Entry 8RQL (electron microscopy, 3.03 A resolution); this record covers chains B and G of the 5 polymer chains in the assembly.

[Chain B]
Name: Guanine nucleotide-binding protein G(I)/G(S)/G(T) subunit beta-1
Organism: Homo sapiens
UniProt: P62873 (GBB1_HUMAN); residues 19-357 here correspond to UniProt positions 2-340 (UniProt number = residue number - 17)
Amino-acid sequence (358 residues; numbered 0 to 357; the number before each row is that of its first residue; numbering starts at 0):
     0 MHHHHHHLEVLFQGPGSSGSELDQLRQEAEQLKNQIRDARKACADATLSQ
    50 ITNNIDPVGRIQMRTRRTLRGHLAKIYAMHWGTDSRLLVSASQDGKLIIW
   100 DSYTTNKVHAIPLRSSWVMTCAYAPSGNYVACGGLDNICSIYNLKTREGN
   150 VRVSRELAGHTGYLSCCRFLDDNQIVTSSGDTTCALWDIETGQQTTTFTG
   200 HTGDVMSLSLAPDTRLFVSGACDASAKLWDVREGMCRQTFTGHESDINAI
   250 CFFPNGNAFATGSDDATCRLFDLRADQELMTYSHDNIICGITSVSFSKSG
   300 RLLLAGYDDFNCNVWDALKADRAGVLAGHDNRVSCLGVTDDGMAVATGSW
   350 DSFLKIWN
Not modelled in the structure: 0-19
Construct notes: initiating methionine (0); expression tag (1-18)
UniProt features mapped onto this chain:
  - modified residue: S19 (N-acetylserine), H283 (Phosphohistidine)

[Chain G]
Name: Guanine nucleotide-binding protein G(I)/G(S)/G(O) subunit gamma-2
Organism: Homo sapiens
UniProt: P59768 (GBG2_HUMAN); numbering as in UniProt (aligned over 1-71)
Amino-acid sequence (71 residues; row label = number of the first residue in the row):
     1 MASNNTASIAQARKLVEQLKMEANIDRIKVSKAAADLMAYCEAHAKEDPL
    51 LTPVPASENPFREKKFFCAIL
Not modelled in the structure: 1-6, 67-71
UniProt features mapped onto this chain:
  - modified residue: A2 (N-acetylalanine), C68 (Cysteine methyl ester)
  - lipidation: C68 (S-geranylgeranyl cysteine)

[How chain B and chain G interact]
Residue-residue contacts - 83 pairs, chain B then chain G:
  L24(B) - R13(G)
  L24(B) - V16(G)
  E27(B) - V16(G)
  E27(B) - K20(G)  salt bridge
  A28(B) - V16(G)  hydrophobic
  A28(B) - L19(G)
  L31(B) - L19(G)
  L31(B) - K20(G)
  L31(B) - A23(G)  hydrophobic
  Q34(B) - A23(G)
  Q34(B) - N24(G)
  I35(B) - L19(G)
  I35(B) - A23(G)  hydrophobic
  A38(B) - R27(G)
  R39(B) - E22(G)  salt bridge
  C42(B) - R27(G)
  C42(B) - K29(G)
  C42(B) - V30(G)  hydrogen bond (backbone-backbone)
  A43(B) - V30(G)  hydrophobic
  D44(B) - K29(G)  salt bridge
  A45(B) - V30(G)
  L47(B) - A34(G)  hydrophobic
  I50(B) - S31(G)
  I50(B) - A34(G)  hydrophobic
  I50(B) - M38(G)
  T51(B) - M38(G)
  I54(B) - M38(G)  hydrophobic
  I54(B) - E42(G)
  V57(B) - L51(G)  hydrophobic
  M62(B) - L50(G)  hydrophobic
  R65(B) - N59(G)
  R65(B) - F61(G)
  R65(B) - E63(G)  salt bridge
  R66(B) - P60(G)
  R66(B) - F61(G)  hydrogen bond (side chain-backbone)
  R66(B) - R62(G)
  S101(B) - F61(G)
  Y102(B) - P60(G)
  Y102(B) - F61(G)  hydrophobic
  M234(B) - M21(G)  hydrophobic
  C235(B) - Q18(G)  hydrogen bond (backbone-side chain)
  R236(B) - E22(G)
  Q237(B) - E22(G)
  Q237(B) - I25(G)
  T238(B) - E22(G)  hydrogen bond (backbone-side chain)
  F252(B) - Y40(G)  hydrophobic
  F252(B) - C41(G)  hydrophobic
  P253(B) - Y40(G)  hydrogen bond (backbone-side chain)
  N254(B) - Y40(G)
  L269(B) - L37(G)  hydrophobic
  D271(B) - A33(G)
  D271(B) - L37(G)
  R273(B) - D26(G)
  R273(B) - R27(G)
  R273(B) - I28(G)  hydrogen bond (backbone-backbone)
  R273(B) - A33(G)
  R273(B) - D36(G)  salt bridge
  A274(B) - R27(G)
  A274(B) - I28(G)
  Q276(B) - V30(G)
  S296(B) - D48(G)  hydrogen bond
  K297(B) - E47(G)
  K297(B) - D48(G)
  S298(B) - Y40(G)
  S298(B) - C41(G)
  S298(B) - H44(G)
  S298(B) - D48(G)  hydrogen bond
  G299(B) - C41(G)
  R300(B) - C41(G)
  R300(B) - L51(G)
  L301(B) - L51(G)  hydrophobic
  L317(B) - M38(G)  hydrophobic
  L317(B) - C41(G)  hydrophobic
  D340(B) - P49(G)
  G341(B) - P49(G)
  G341(B) - L50(G)
  M342(B) - P49(G)  hydrophobic
  M342(B) - L50(G)
  M342(B) - P60(G)
  A343(B) - F61(G)  hydrophobic
  V344(B) - L50(G)  hydrophobic
  I355(B) - F61(G)  hydrophobic
  N357(B) - N59(G)  hydrogen bond
Other interface residues (no listed pair), chain B (57 interface residues in all): A41, I60, W80, S84, A257, D275, L278, V337
Other interface residues (no listed pair), chain G (39 interface residues in all): I9, A45, V54, E58

[Overview]
57 residues of chain B face 39 of chain G across their interface, with 9 hydrogen bonds and 5 salt bridges.
Polar pairs include E27(B)-K20(G), R39(B)-E22(G) and D44(B)-K29(G).
Here chain B is Guanine nucleotide-binding protein G(I)/G(S)/G(T) subunit beta-1 and chain G is Guanine
nucleotide-binding protein G(I)/G(S)/G(O) subunit gamma-2, both from Homo sapiens. Entry 8RQL (TAS2R14
receptor bound to flufenamic acid and gustducin) was determined by electron microscopy.
